PDB entry 7E2H | electron microscopy, 3.68 A resolution | chains D and E

[Chain D]
Name: Protein dispatched homolog 1
Organism: Homo sapiens
UniProt: Q96F81 (DISP1_HUMAN); numbering as in UniProt (aligned over 1-262)
Chain sequence (270 residues; each row starts with the number of its first residue; note: 6 numbers in that range are skipped by the numbering (no residue carries them; nothing is unmodelled there)):
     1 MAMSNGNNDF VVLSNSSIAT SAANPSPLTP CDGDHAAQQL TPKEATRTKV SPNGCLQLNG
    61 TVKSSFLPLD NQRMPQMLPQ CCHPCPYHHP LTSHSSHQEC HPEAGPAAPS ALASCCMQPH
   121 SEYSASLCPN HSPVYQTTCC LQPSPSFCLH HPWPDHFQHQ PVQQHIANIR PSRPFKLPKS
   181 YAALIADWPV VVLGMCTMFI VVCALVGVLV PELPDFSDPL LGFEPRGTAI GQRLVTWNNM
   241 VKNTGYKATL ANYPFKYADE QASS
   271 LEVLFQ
Not modelled in the structure: 1-180, 264, 271-276
Construct notes: linker (263-264, 271-276)
UniProt features mapped onto this chain:
  - glycosylation: Asn59 (N-linked (GlcNAc...) asparagine)

[Chain E]
Name: Protein dispatched homolog 1
Organism: Homo sapiens
UniProt: Q96F81 (DISP1_HUMAN); residues 281-1524 here = UniProt positions 281-1524
Chain sequence (1248 residues; row label = number of the first residue in the row):
   277 GPGSEVDWNF HKDSFFCDVP SDRYSRVVFT SSGGETLWNL PAIKSMCNVD NSRIRSHPQF
   337 GDLCQRTTAA SCCPSWTLGN YIAILNNRSS CQKIVERDVS HTLKLLRTCA KHYQNGTLGP
   397 DCWDMAARRK DQLKCTNVPR KCTKYNAVYQ ILHYLVDKDF MTPKTADYAT PALKYSMLFS
   457 PTEKGESMMN IYLDNFENWN SSDGVTTITG IEFGIKHSLF QDYLLMDTVY PAIAIVIVLL
   517 VMCVYTKSMF ITLMTMFAII SSLIVSYFLY RVVFHFEFFP FMNLTALIIL VGIGANNAFV
   577 LCDVWNYTKF DKPHAETSET VSITLQHAAL SMFVTSFTTA AAFYANYVSN ITAIRCFGVY
   637 AGTAILVNYV LMVTWLPAVV VLHERYLLNI FTCFKKPQQQ IYDNKSCWTV ACQKCHKVLF
   697 AISEASRIFF EKVLPCIVIK FRYLWLFWFL ALTVGGAYIV CINPKMKLPS LELSEFQVFR
   757 SSHPFERYDA EYKKLFMFER VHHGEELHMP ITVIWGVSPE DNGNPLNPKS KGKLTLDSSF
   817 NIASPASQAW ILHFCQKLRN QTFFYQTDEQ DFTSCFIETF KQWMENQDCD EPALYPCCSH
   877 WSFPYKQEIF ELCIKRAIME LERSTGYHLD SKTPGPRFDI NDTIRAVVLE FQSTYLFTLA
   937 YEKMHQFYKE VDSWISSELS SAPEGLSNGW FVSNLEFYDL QDSLSDGTLI AMGLSVAVAF
   997 SVMLLTTWNI IISLYAIISI AGTIFVTVGS LVLLGWELNV LESVTISVAV GLSVNFAVHY
  1057 GVAYRLAPDP DREGKVIFSL SRVGSAMAMA ALTTFVAGAM MMPSTVLAYT QLGTFMMLIM
  1117 CISWAFATFF FQCMCRCLGP QGTCGQIPLP KKLQCSAFSH ALSTSPSDKG QSKTHTINAY
  1177 HLDPRGPKSE LEHEFYELEP LASHSCTAPE KTTYEETHIC SEFFNSQAKN LGMPVHAAYN
  1237 SELSKSTESD AGSALLQPPL EQHTVCHFFS LNQRCSCPDA YKHLNYGPHS CQQMGDCLCH
  1297 QCSPTTSSFV QIQNGVAPLK ATHQAVEGFV HPITHIHHCP CLQGRVKPAG MQNSLPRNFF
  1357 LHPVQHIQAQ EKIGKTNVHS LQRSIEEHLP KMAEPSSFVC RSTGSLLKTC CDPENKQREL
  1417 CKNRDVSNLE SSGGTENKAG GKVELSLSQT DASVNSEHFN QNEPKVLFNH LMGEAGCRSC
  1477 PNNSQSCGRI VRVKCNSVDC QMPNMEANVP AVLTHSELSG ESLLIKTL
Not modelled in the structure: 277-278, 390-399, 662-686, 866-872, 1145-1524
Construct notes: linker (277-280); engineered mutation Asn572 (Asp in Q96F81), Asn573 (Asp in Q96F81), Asn1051 (Asp in Q96F81)
Glycans and other covalent adducts: N-acetylglucosamine (NAG) linked to Asn363, Asn476, Asn836, Asn917
UniProt features mapped onto this chain:
  - glycosylation: Asn582 (N-linked (GlcNAc...) asparagine)
From the paper describing this entry:
  - post-translational modification sites: Asn363, Asn476, Asn836, Asn917
  - conformationally variable residues (order/disorder transition): Gly279 to Trp284
  - mutagenesis - D572N/D573N/D1051N: increased expression
  - mutagenesis - D572N/D573N/D1051N: increased binding to Shh (citing earlier work)

[How chain D and chain E interact]
Residue-residue contacts (83):
  Ala182(D) with Ser598(E)
  Ile185(D) with Ala654(E); Val657(E)
  Ala186(D) with Ser594(E)
  Pro189(D) with Leu658(E), hydrophobic
  Val190(D) with Leu658(E), hydrophobic
  Val192(D) with Thr650(E)
  Leu193(D) with Trp651(E)
  Cys196(D) with Trp651(E), hydrophobic
  Ile200(D) with Ser537(E)
  Cys203(D) with Val541(E), hydrophobic; Phe544(E), hydrophobic
  Ala204(D) with Ile540(E), hydrophobic
  Val206(D) with Phe544(E), hydrophobic
  Gly207(D) with Tyr543(E)
  Pro211(D) with Arg547(E)
  Glu212(D) with Arg547(E), hydrogen bond (backbone-side chain)
  Pro214(D) with Phe555(E), hydrophobic
  Phe216(D) with Gln497(E); Leu500(E), hydrophobic; Phe555(E), hydrophobic; Pro556(E); Leu560(E), hydrophobic
  Ser217(D) with His493(E)
  Pro219(D) with His493(E); Phe496(E), hydrophobic
  Leu220(D) with Leu749(E)
  Leu221(D) with Phe554(E), hydrophobic; Ser806(E)
  Gly222(D) with Ile627(E); Thr628(E)
  Phe223(D) with Ile627(E), hydrophobic; Ala629(E), hydrophobic; Val1036(E), hydrophobic
  Pro225(D) with Asn626(E); Asp975(E); Leu976(E), hydrophobic; Ser979(E)
  Arg226(D) with Asn626(E), hydrogen bond (backbone-backbone); Asp797(E), salt bridge; Gly799(E), hydrogen bond (side chain-backbone); Gly808(E), hydrogen bond (side chain-backbone)
  Gly227(D) with Asn626(E)
  Thr228(D) with Asp975(E)
  Ile230(D) with Asp975(E)
  Gly231(D) with Asp975(E)
  Arg233(D) with Asp948(E), salt bridge; Gly965(E), hydrogen bond (side chain-backbone); Phe967(E)
  Leu234(D) with Val968(E), hydrophobic
  Val235(D) with Asp797(E); Lys809(E)
  Thr236(D) with Val793(E); Glu796(E); Trp966(E)
  Asn239(D) with Lys809(E); Leu810(E); Thr811(E)
  Met240(D) with Ile790(E), hydrophobic; Val793(E), hydrophobic
  Val241(D) with Ser907(E)
  Asn243(D) with Thr811(E)
  Thr244(D) with Ser907(E)
  Asn252(D) with Phe914(E)
  Tyr253(D) with Val793(E), hydrophobic; Leu812(E); Asp813(E), hydrogen bond; Phe914(E); Arg921(E)
  Pro254(D) with Arg913(E); Phe914(E), hydrogen bond (backbone-backbone); Asp915(E)
  Phe255(D) with Leu905(E), hydrophobic; Ser907(E); Arg913(E); Phe914(E)
  Lys256(D) with Ile894(E); Met895(E); Phe914(E); Asp918(E)
  Ala258(D) with Ile916(E); Asp918(E)
  Asp259(D) with Asp918(E), hydrogen bond (backbone-side chain)
Interface residues without a listed pair, chain D (54 interface residues in all): Tyr181, Thr197, Phe199, Leu213, Asp215, Glu224, Gln232, Trp237, Ala251
Interface residues without a listed pair, chain E (75 interface residues in all): Phe557, Leu647, Val649, Pro653, Val655, Phe752, Val754, Ser794, Pro795, Asn800, Lys807, Asp906, Pro912, Ala922, Tyr944, Ser969, Leu971, Glu972

[In short]
54 residues of chain D face 75 of chain E across their interface; the contacts include 8 hydrogen bonds and 2
salt bridges. Polar pairs include Arg226(D)-Asp797(E), Arg233(D)-Asp948(E) and Glu212(D)-Arg547(E). Covalently
linked N-acetylglucosamine: at Asn363(E), Asn476(E), Asn836(E) and Asn917(E). From the paper:
D572N/D573N/D1051N of chain E increase expression; modification sites Asn363(E), Asn476(E) and Asn836(E) among
others.
Chain D is Protein dispatched homolog 1 and chain E is Protein dispatched homolog 1, both from Homo sapiens;
the structure, Cryo-EM structure of hDisp1NNN-3C-Cleavage, was determined by electron microscopy together with
7E2G and 7E2I from the same study.
